6EHH - chain A; structure by X-ray diffraction, 2.40 A resolution.

== Chain A ==
Name: 7,8-dihydro-8-oxoguanine triphosphatase
Source organism: Mus musculus
Notes: EC 3.6.1.55, 3.6.1.56
UniProt: P53368 (8ODP_MOUSE); residue numbers follow UniProt; this construct covers 1-156
Sequence (176 residues; numbered -19 to 156; the number before each row is that of its first residue; numbers below 1 keep their minus sign (Met-19 is residue -19)):
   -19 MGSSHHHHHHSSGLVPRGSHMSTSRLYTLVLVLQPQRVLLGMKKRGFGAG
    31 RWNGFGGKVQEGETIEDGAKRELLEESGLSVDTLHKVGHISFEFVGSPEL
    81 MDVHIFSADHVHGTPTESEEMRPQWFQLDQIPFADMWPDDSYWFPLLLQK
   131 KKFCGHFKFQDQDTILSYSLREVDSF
Not modelled in the structure: -19 to 1, 156
Differences from the reference sequence: initiating methionine (-19); expression tag (-18 to 0); engineered mutation Met116 (Leu in P53368)
Ion coordination: Cu ion site 1: His65, Asp89 (shared with 2 residues of chain C); Cu ion site 2: His90, His92 (shared with 1 residue of chain C)
Residues lining bound ligands: 2GE (N~4~-cyclopropyl-6-(2,3-dichlorophenyl)pyrimidine-2,4-diamine): Tyr7, Thr8, Leu9, Lys23, Phe27, Asn33, Gly37, Phe72, Phe74, Met81, Val83, Trp117, Asp119, Asp120, Trp123, Phe139
Swiss-Prot annotation at these positions:
  - motif: Gly37 to Gly58 (Nudix box)
  - binding site (2-oxo-dATP): Thr8, Asn33, Phe35 to Lys38, Trp117 to Asp120
  - binding site (8-oxo-dGTP): Thr8, Lys23, Asn33, Phe35 to Lys38, Glu52, Glu56, Glu100, Trp117 to Asp120
  - binding site (Mg(2+)): Gly36, Glu52, Glu55, Glu56, Glu100

== Overview ==
Chain A binds compound 2GE. His65 and Asp89 coordinate Cu ion site 1. His90 and His92 coordinate Cu ion site
2. From UniProt: 10 residues binding 2-oxo-dATP, 14 residues binding 8-oxo-dGTP and 5 Mg2+-binding residues.
Chain A is 7,8-dihydro-8-oxoguanine triphosphatase (Mus musculus); the structure, Crystal structure of mouse
MTH1 mutant L116M with inhibitor TH588, was determined by X-ray diffraction, deposited together with 5MZE and
5MZF.
